PDB entry 9EXI | electron microscopy, 2.31 A resolution | chains B and D of the 4 polymer chains in the assembly

[Chain B]
Protein: Capsid protein VP2
From: Human coxsackievirus A9 (strain Griggs)
Reference sequence: P21404 (POLG_CXA9); residues 10-260 here correspond to UniProt positions 79-329 (UniProt number = residue number + 69)
Amino-acid sequence (251 residues; numbered 10 to 260; the number before each row is that of its first residue):
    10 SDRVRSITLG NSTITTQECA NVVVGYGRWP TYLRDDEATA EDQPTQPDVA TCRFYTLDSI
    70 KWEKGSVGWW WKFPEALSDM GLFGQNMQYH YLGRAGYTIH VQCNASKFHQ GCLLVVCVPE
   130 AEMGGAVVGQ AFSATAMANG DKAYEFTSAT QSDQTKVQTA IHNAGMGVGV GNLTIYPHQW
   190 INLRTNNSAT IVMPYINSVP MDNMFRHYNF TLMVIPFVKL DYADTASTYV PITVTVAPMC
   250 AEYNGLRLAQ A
Unresolved in the structure: 260
Construct notes: variant Val-110 (Leu179 in P21404)

[Chain D]
Protein: Capsid protein VP4
From: Human coxsackievirus A9 (strain Griggs)
Reference sequence: P21404 (POLG_CXA9); residues 2-69 here = UniProt positions 2-69
Amino-acid sequence (68 residues; row label = number of the first residue in the row):
     2 GAQVSTQKTG AHETSLSAAG NSIIHYTNIN YYKDAASNSA NRQDFTQDPS KFTEPVKDVM
    62 IKSLPALN
Unresolved in the structure: 15-23
Swiss-Prot annotation at these positions:
  - site: Asn-69 (Cleavage)
  - lipidation: Gly-2 (N-myristoyl glycine)

[Chain B / chain D interface]
Pairs across the interface - 15 pairs, chain B then chain D:
  Ser-10(B) / Asn-69(D)  hydrogen bond
  Asp-11(B) / Asn-69(D)  hydrogen bond (side chain-backbone)
  Arg-12(B) / Leu-68(D)
  Arg-12(B) / Asn-69(D)
  Arg-14(B) / Asp-59(D)  salt bridge
  Asn-30(B) / Val-57(D)
  Asn-30(B) / Asp-59(D)  hydrogen bond (side chain-backbone)
  Val-31(B) / Val-57(D)
  Val-31(B) / Lys-58(D)  hydrogen bond (backbone-backbone)
  Val-32(B) / Pro-56(D)
  Val-33(B) / Pro-56(D)  hydrogen bond (backbone-backbone)
  Val-33(B) / Lys-58(D)
  Gly-34(B) / Pro-56(D)
  Tyr-35(B) / Lys-52(D)
  Tyr-35(B) / Phe-53(D)  hydrophobic
Other interface residues (no listed pair), chain B (12 interface residues in all): Ala-29, Trp-38
Other interface residues (no listed pair), chain D (10 interface residues in all): Met-61, Ala-67

[In short]
12 residues of chain B face 10 of chain D across their interface, with 5 hydrogen bonds and 1 salt bridge.
Among the polar pairs are Arg-14(B)/Asp-59(D), Ser-10(B)/Asn-69(D) and Asp-11(B)/Asn-69(D).
Here chain B is Capsid protein VP2 and chain D is Capsid protein VP4, both from Human coxsackievirus A9
(strain Griggs). Entry 9EXI (Coxsackievirus A9 bound with compound 14 (CL275)) was determined by electron
microscopy, deposited together with 8S7J, 9FA9, 9FCZ, 9FGN, 9FO2, 9FO5 and 9FP5.
